1QF6 - chains B and A; structure by X-ray diffraction, 2.90 A resolution.

# Chain B
Molecule: Threonine TRNA
Organism: Escherichia coli
Sequence (76 nucleotides; each row starts with the number of its first residue):
     1 GCCGAUAUAG CUCAGUUGGU AGAGCAGCGC AUUCGUXAUG CGAAGXUCGU AGGUUCGACU
    61 CCUAUUAUCG GCACCA
Modified / non-standard residues: H2U (5,6-dihydrouridine-5'-monophosphate) at position 16, H2U (5,6-dihydrouridine-5'-monophosphate) at position 17, H2U (5,6-dihydrouridine-5'-monophosphate) at position 20, AET (N-[N-(9-b-D-ribofuranosylpurin-6-yl)methylcarbamoyl]threonine-5'-monophosphate) at position 37, G7M (N7-methyl-guanosine-5'-monophosphate) at position 46, 5MU (5-methyluridine 5'-monophosphate) at position 54, PSU (pseudouridine-5'-monophosphate) at position 55

# Chain A
Protein: Threonyl-tRNA synthetase
Organism: Escherichia coli
Notes: EC 6.1.1.3
Reference sequence: P0A8M3 (SYT_ECOLI); residue numbers follow UniProt; this construct covers 1-642
Chain sequence (642 residues; each row starts with the number of its first residue):
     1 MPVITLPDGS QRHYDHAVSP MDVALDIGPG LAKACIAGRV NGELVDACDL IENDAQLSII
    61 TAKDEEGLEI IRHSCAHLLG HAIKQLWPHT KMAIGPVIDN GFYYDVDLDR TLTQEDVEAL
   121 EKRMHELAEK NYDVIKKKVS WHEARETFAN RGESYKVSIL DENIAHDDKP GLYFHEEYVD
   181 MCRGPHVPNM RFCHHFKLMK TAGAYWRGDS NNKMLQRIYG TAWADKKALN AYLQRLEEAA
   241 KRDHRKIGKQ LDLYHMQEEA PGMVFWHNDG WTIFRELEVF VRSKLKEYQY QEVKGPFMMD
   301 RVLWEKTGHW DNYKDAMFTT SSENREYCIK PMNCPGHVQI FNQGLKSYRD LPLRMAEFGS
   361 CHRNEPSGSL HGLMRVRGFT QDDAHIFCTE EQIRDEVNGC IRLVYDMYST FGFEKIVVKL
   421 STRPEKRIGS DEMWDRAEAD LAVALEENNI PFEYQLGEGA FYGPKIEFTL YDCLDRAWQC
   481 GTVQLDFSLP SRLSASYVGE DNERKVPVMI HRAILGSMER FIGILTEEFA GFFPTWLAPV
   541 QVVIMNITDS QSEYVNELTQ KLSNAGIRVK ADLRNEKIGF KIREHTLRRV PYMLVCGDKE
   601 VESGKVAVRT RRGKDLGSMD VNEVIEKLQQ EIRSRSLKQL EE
Not modelled in the structure: 1
Swiss-Prot annotation at these positions:
  - region: Lys200 to Tyr219 (tRNA acceptor stem binding)
  - binding site (mRNA): Lys246 to Lys249, Asn342 to Arg349, Ile547 to Asp549, Asn575 to Thr586, Val595 to Glu600, Arg609, Asp615
  - binding site (tRNA(Thr)): His309, Arg325, Tyr348, Arg349
  - binding site (tRNA): Tyr313 to Met317, Arg363, Arg375, Tyr462, Gln484, Ile547 to Asp549, Asn575 to Arg583, Arg589, Val595 to Glu600, Arg609
  - binding site (Zn(2+)): Cys334, His385, His511
  - binding site (AMP): Arg363 to Glu365, Val376, Phe379, Gln381, Gln479, Cys480, Ser517, Arg520
  - modified residue: Lys286 (N6-acetyllysine)
Ion coordination: Zn2+: Cys334, His385, His511
Small-molecule neighbours: adenosine monophosphate (AMP): Arg363, Glu365, Met374, Arg375, Val376, Phe379, Gln381, Gln479, Cys480, Thr482, Gln484, Leu515, Gly516, Ser517, Arg520
Reported in the primary citation:
  - self-association interface (contacts with another copy of this molecule): Val281 to Met298
  - binding site for Threonine TRNA (chain B): Thr201 to Met214, His309, Tyr313, Ala316, Asn324, Arg325, Tyr348, Arg349, Arg363, Arg375, Tyr462, Gln484, Ile547, Asn575, Lys577, Ile578, Ile582, Arg583, Arg589, Val595, Glu600, Arg609
  - binding site for adenosine monophosphate: Arg363, Phe379, Arg520
  - binding site for Zn2+: Asp383 (proposed by the authors, not directly observed)
  - Zn2+ coordination: Cys334, His385, His511
  - mutagenesis - C334S, H385A, H385N, H511A, H511N: abolished growth
  - mutagenesis - R583H: decreased binding to Threonine TRNA (chain B) (citing earlier work)

# Chain B / chain A interface
Contacting residue pairs (79):
  G1(B) with Tyr205(A), hydrogen bond to the base; Pro366(A), base contact; Ser367(A), hydrogen bond to the phosphate; Gly368(A), hydrogen bond to the base; Ser369(A), base contact
  C2(B) with Tyr205(A), hydrogen bond to the sugar; Met214(A), hydrogen bond to the sugar; Gly368(A), base contact
  C3(B) with Ala202(A), base contact; Gly203(A), hydrogen bond to the base; Met214(A), sugar contact
  G4(B) with Thr111(A), hydrogen bond to the phosphate
  U32(B) with Asn575(A), hydrogen bond to the base
  U33(B) with Thr548(A), base contact; Asp549(A), hydrogen bond to the base; Asn575(A), hydrogen bond to the base
  C34(B) with Ile547(A), sugar contact; Asn575(A), hydrogen bond to the base; Lys577(A), base contact
  G35(B) with Ile547(A), base contact; Gly597(A), base contact; Asp598(A), hydrogen bond to the base; Lys599(A), hydrogen bond to the base; Glu600(A), hydrogen bond to the base; Ala607(A), base contact
  U36(B) with Ile578(A), base contact; Val595(A), base contact; Ala607(A), base contact; Arg609(A), hydrogen bond to the sugar
  AET_37(B) with Gly579(A), sugar contact; Arg583(A), sugar contact; Leu587(A), base contact; Arg589(A), base contact; Arg612(A), base contact
  A38(B) with Gly579(A), sugar contact; Phe580(A), sugar contact; Arg583(A), base contact
  U39(B) with Glu576(A), base contact; Lys577(A), hydrogen bond to the sugar; Phe580(A), phosphate contact
  U66(B) with Glu258(A), hydrogen bond to the sugar
  A67(B) with Glu258(A), sugar contact; Pro261(A), sugar contact
  U68(B) with Leu370(A), phosphate contact
  C69(B) with Arg245(A), salt bridge to the phosphate; Leu370(A), phosphate contact
  G70(B) with Lys200(A), hydrogen bond to the phosphate; Thr201(A), base contact; Ala202(A), base contact; Arg245(A), salt bridge to the phosphate
  G71(B) with Lys200(A), salt bridge to the phosphate; Ala202(A), sugar contact; Gly203(A), hydrogen bond to the base; Met214(A), base contact; Tyr219(A), hydrogen bond to the sugar; Gly368(A), base contact; Arg476(A), salt bridge to the phosphate
  C72(B) with Gly203(A), sugar contact; Ala204(A), sugar contact; Tyr205(A), hydrogen bond to the sugar; Met214(A), base contact; Arg217(A), sugar contact; Gly368(A), base contact
  A73(B) with Tyr205(A), sugar contact; Gly208(A), sugar contact; Ser210(A), sugar contact; Pro366(A), base contact; Ser369(A), base contact
  C74(B) with Pro366(A), base contact; Arg375(A), hydrogen bond to the base
  C75(B) with Arg375(A), sugar contact
  A76(B) with His309(A), hydrogen bond to the sugar; Tyr313(A), stacking on the base; Ala316(A), hydrogen bond to the base; Met317(A), base contact; Pro331(A), base contact; Arg363(A), base contact; Tyr462(A), hydrogen bond to the sugar; Gln484(A), hydrogen bond to the phosphate
Other interface residues (no listed pair), chain B (26 interface residues in all): C11, U12, G49
Other interface residues (no listed pair), chain A (62 interface residues in all): Lys249, Gly262, Met332, Glu365, His371, Gly372, Ala460, Lys465, Ile582, Thr586, Arg611, Asp615
Interface features reported in the paper:
  - pairs named by the authors: Gly203(A)-G71(B) (backbone contact), Gly203(A)-C3(B), Tyr205(A)-G1(B), His309(A)-A76(B), Tyr313(A)-A76(B), Ala316(A)-A76(B) (backbone contact), Arg363(A)-A76(B), Arg375(A)-C74(B), Tyr462(A)-A76(B), Gln484(A)-A76(B), Asn575(A)-C34(B), Arg583(A)-A38(B), Glu600(A)-G35(B), Arg609(A)-U36(B)
  - interface residues, chain A: Thr201(A), Ile547(A), Lys577(A), Ile578(A), Ile582(A), Arg583(A), Arg589(A), Val595(A)

# Overview
26 residues of chain B and 62 residues of chain A are in contact; the contacts include 26 hydrogen bonds, 4
salt bridges and 1 aromatic stacking contact. Polar contacts include G1(B)-Tyr205(A), G1(B)-Gly368(A) and
C3(B)-Gly203(A). The paper describes backbone contacts between Gly203(A) and G71(B) and Ala316(A) and A76(B);
contacts between Gly203(A) and C3(B), Tyr205(A) and G1(B) and His309(A) and A76(B) among others. From the
paper: a binding site for Threonine TRNA (chain B) at Thr201(A), His309(A) and Tyr313(A) among others; C334S,
H385A and H385N of chain A, among others, abolish growth; 6 substitutions were tested in all.
Chain B is Threonine TRNA and chain A is Threonyl-tRNA synthetase, both from Escherichia coli; the structure,
Structure of E. coli threonyl-tRNA synthetase complexed with its cognate tRNA, was determined by X-ray
diffraction.
